PDB entry 3ML4 | X-ray diffraction, 2.60 A resolution | chains A and B of the 4 polymer chains in the assembly

# Chain A (and B)
Molecule: Protein Dok-7
Organism: Mus musculus
Notes: chain B of this document is another copy of the same molecule, construct and numbering; everything in this record applies to it too
UniProt: Q18PE0 (DOK7_MOUSE); residues 1-220 here = UniProt positions 1-220
Chain sequence (224 residues; each row starts with the number of its first residue; numbers below 1 keep their minus sign (Gly-3 is residue -3)):
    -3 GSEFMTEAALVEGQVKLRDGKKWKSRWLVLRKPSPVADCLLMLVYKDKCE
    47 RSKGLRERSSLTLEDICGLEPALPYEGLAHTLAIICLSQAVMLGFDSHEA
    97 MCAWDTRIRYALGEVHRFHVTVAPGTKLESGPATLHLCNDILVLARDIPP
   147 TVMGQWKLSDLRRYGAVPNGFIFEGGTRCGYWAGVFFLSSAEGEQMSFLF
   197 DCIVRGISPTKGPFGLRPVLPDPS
Unresolved in the structure: -3 to 2, 15-17, 211-220 (chain B: -3 to 0, 15-17, 211-220)
Modified residues: Mse1 (selenomethionine); Mse38, Mse88, Mse97, Mse149, Mse192 (selenomethionine; parent Met)
Differences from the reference sequence: expression tag (-3 to 0)
UniProt features mapped onto this chain:
  - mutagenesis: Arg158 to Arg159 (Abolishes interaction with MUSK and function; when associated with A-174), Arg174 (R174A: Abolishes interaction with MUSK and function; when associated with A-158 and A-159)
Reported in the primary citation:
  - contacts within the chain: Gly109-Asn135
  - self-association interface (contacts with another copy of this molecule); pairs are residue here / residue on that copy: Ser30-Asp136 (hydrogen bond), Pro31-Phe210 (hydrophobic contact), Val32-Val32 (hydrophobic contact), Val32-Gly109 (hydrophobic contact), Lys28
  - specificity-determining residues: Glu53, Ile168, Asp197
  - mutagenesis - R158Q/R174A: decreased binding to MuSK
  - mutagenesis - V32A, R158Q/R174A: decreased signaling in response to MuSK autophosphorylation
  - disease-associated variants - A33V: abolished signaling in response to MuSK autophosphorylation
  - mutagenesis - S30Q: abolished signaling in response to MuSK autophosphorylation
  - mutagenesis - V32A, R158Q/R174A: decreased signaling in response to Agrin
  - disease-associated variants - A33V: decreased signaling in response to Agrin
  - mutagenesis - R54A (>5-fold): decreased binding to phosphoinositide
  - disease-associated variants - H132Q: decreased expression
  - disease-associated variants - R201*: decreased stability
  - mutagenesis - V32A, R158Q/R174A: decreased catalytic activity on MuSK autophosphorylation
  - disease-associated variants - A33V: abolished catalytic activity on MuSK autophosphorylation
  - mutagenesis - S30Q: abolished catalytic activity on MuSK autophosphorylation

# Chain A / chain B interface
Residue-residue contacts (38):
  Glu3(A) - Arg201(B)
  Ala4(A) - Arg201(B)  hydrogen bond (backbone-backbone)
  Ala4(A) - Ile203(B)  hydrophobic
  Ala4(A) - Pro209(B)  hydrophobic
  Ala5(A) - Pro209(B)
  Arg27(A) - Val200(B)  hydrogen bond (side chain-backbone)
  Arg27(A) - Arg201(B)
  Arg27(A) - Gly202(B)
  Lys28(A) - Phe210(B)
  Ser30(A) - Asn135(B)
  Ser30(A) - Asp136(B)  hydrogen bond
  Ser30(A) - Phe210(B)
  Pro31(A) - Asn135(B)
  Pro31(A) - Phe210(B)  hydrophobic
  Val32(A) - Val32(B)
  Val32(A) - Ala33(B)
  Val32(A) - Asp34(B)
  Val32(A) - Leu108(B)
  Ala33(A) - Val32(B)
  Asp34(A) - Val32(B)
  Leu108(A) - Val32(B)
  Glu110(A) - Pro31(B)
  Asn135(A) - Pro31(B)
  Asn135(A) - Val32(B)
  Asp136(A) - Ser30(B)  hydrogen bond
  Phe194(A) - Mse1(B)  hydrophobic
  Val200(A) - Arg27(B)  hydrogen bond (backbone-side chain)
  Arg201(A) - Mse1(B)  hydrogen bond (side chain-backbone)
  Arg201(A) - Glu3(B)
  Arg201(A) - Ala4(B)  hydrogen bond (backbone-backbone)
  Arg201(A) - Arg27(B)
  Gly202(A) - Arg27(B)
  Ile203(A) - Mse1(B)
  Ile203(A) - Thr2(B)
  Ile203(A) - Ala4(B)  hydrophobic
  Phe210(A) - Lys28(B)
  Phe210(A) - Ser30(B)
  Phe210(A) - Pro31(B)
Other interface residues (no listed pair), chain A (25 interface residues in all): Pro29, Gly109, Asp197, Cys198, Pro209
Other interface residues (no listed pair), chain B (24 interface residues in all): Ala5, Gly109, Glu110, Ile199

# Summary
25 residues of chain A face 24 of chain B across their interface; the contacts include 7 hydrogen bonds. Among
the polar pairs are Arg27(A)-Val200(B), Ser30(A)-Asp136(B) and Arg201(A)-Mse1(B). The paper reports that V32A,
R158Q/R174A and A33V of chain A reduce signaling in response to Agrin; specificity determinants Glu53(A),
Ile168(A) and Asp197(A); 7 substitutions were tested in all.
Chain A and chain B are both Protein Dok-7 (Mus musculus); the structure, Crystal structure of a complex
between Dok7 PH-PTB and the MuSK juxtamembrane region, was determined by X-ray diffraction.
